PDB entry 4Z53 | X-ray diffraction, 3.26 A resolution | chains A and B of the 6 polymer chains in the assembly

== Chain A ==
Name: DNA topoisomerase 4 subunit B, DNA topoisomerase 4 subunit A
Source organism: Streptococcus pneumoniae serotype 4 (strain ATCC BAA-334 / TIGR4)
Notes: EC 5.99.1.3
UniProt: chimeric construct of Q59961, P72525: residues 404-995 from Q59961 (PARE_STRPN) positions 404-643 (offset varies); residues 1003-1484 from P72525 positions 3-484 (UniProt number = residue number - 1000)
Amino-acid sequence (742 residues; each row starts with the number of its first residue; note: 352 numbers in that range are skipped by the numbering (no residue carries them; nothing is unmodelled there)):
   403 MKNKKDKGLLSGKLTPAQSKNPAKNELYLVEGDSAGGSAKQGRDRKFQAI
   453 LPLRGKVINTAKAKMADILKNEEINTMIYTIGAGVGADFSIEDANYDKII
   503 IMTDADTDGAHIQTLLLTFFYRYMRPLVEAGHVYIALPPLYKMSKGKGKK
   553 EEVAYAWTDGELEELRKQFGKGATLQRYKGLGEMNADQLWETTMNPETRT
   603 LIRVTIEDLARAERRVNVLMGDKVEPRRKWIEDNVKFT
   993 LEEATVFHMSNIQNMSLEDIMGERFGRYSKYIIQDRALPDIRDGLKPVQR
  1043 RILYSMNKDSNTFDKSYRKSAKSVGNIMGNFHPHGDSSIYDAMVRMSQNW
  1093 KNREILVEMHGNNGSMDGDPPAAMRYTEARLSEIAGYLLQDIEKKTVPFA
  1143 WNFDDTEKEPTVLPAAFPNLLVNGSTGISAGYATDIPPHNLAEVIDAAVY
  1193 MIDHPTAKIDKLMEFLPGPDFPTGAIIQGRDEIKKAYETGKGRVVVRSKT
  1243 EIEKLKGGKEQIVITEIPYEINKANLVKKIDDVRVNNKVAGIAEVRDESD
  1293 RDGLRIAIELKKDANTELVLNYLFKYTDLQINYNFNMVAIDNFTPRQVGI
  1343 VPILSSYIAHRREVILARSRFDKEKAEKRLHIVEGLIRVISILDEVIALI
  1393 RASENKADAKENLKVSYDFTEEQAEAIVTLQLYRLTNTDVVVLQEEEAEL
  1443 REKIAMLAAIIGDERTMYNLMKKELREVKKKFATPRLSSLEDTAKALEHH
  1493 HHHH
Unresolved in the structure: 403-414, 545-555, 570-576, 993-1002, 1485-1496
Differences from the reference sequence: expression tag (403, 1485-1496); engineered mutation I460 (Val in Q59961), T1257 (Ile257 in P72525); linker (996-1002)
Bound ions: Mg2+: D506, D508
Residues lining bound ligands: Trovafloxacin (TR6): G434, D435, L455, R456, G457, S1079
Curated features (UniProtKB/Swiss-Prot):
  - binding site (Mg(2+)): E433, D506, D508
  - site: K458 (Interaction with DNA), N461 (Interaction with DNA), H513 (Interaction with DNA), R629 (Interaction with DNA), K1038 (Interaction with DNA), H1074 (Interaction with DNA), H1076 (Interaction with DNA), R1087 (Interaction with DNA), K1093 (Interaction with DNA), R1117 (Transition state stabilizer)
  - active site: Y1118 (O-(5'-phospho-DNA)-tyrosine intermediate)

== Chain B ==
Name: DNA topoisomerase 4 subunit B, DNA topoisomerase 4 subunit A
Source organism: Streptococcus pneumoniae serotype 4 (strain ATCC BAA-334 / TIGR4)
Notes: EC 5.99.1.3
UniProt: chimeric construct of Q59961, P72525: residues 404-643 from Q59961 (PARE_STRPN) positions 404-643 (same numbers); residues 1003-1484 from P72525 positions 3-484 (UniProt number = residue number - 1000)
Amino-acid sequence (742 residues; each row starts with the number of its first residue; note: 352 numbers in that range are skipped by the numbering (no residue carries them; nothing is unmodelled there)):
   403 MKNKKDKGLLSGKLTPAQSKNPAKNELYLVEGDSAGGSAKQGRDRKFQAI
   453 LPLRGKVINTAKAKMADILKNEEINTMIYTIGAGVGADFSIEDANYDKII
   503 IMTDADTDGAHIQTLLLTFFYRYMRPLVEAGHVYIALPPLYKMSKGKGKK
   553 EEVAYAWTDGELEELRKQFGKGATLQRYKGLGEMNADQLWETTMNPETRT
   603 LIRVTIEDLARAERRVNVLMGDKVEPRRKWIEDNVKFTLEE
   996 ATVFHMSNIQNMSLEDIMGERFGRYSKYIIQDRALPDIRDGLKPVQRRIL
  1046 YSMNKDSNTFDKSYRKSAKSVGNIMGNFHPHGDSSIYDAMVRMSQNWKNR
  1096 EILVEMHGNNGSMDGDPPAAMRYTEARLSEIAGYLLQDIEKKTVPFAWNF
  1146 DDTEKEPTVLPAAFPNLLVNGSTGISAGYATDIPPHNLAEVIDAAVYMID
  1196 HPTAKIDKLMEFLPGPDFPTGAIIQGRDEIKKAYETGKGRVVVRSKTEIE
  1246 KLKGGKEQIVITEIPYEINKANLVKKIDDVRVNNKVAGIAEVRDESDRDG
  1296 LRIAIELKKDANTELVLNYLFKYTDLQINYNFNMVAIDNFTPRQVGIVPI
  1346 LSSYIAHRREVILARSRFDKEKAEKRLHIVEGLIRVISILDEVIALIRAS
  1396 ENKADAKENLKVSYDFTEEQAEAIVTLQLYRLTNTDVVVLQEEEAELREK
  1446 IAMLAAIIGDERTMYNLMKKELREVKKKFATPRLSSLEDTAKALEHHHHH
  1496 H
Unresolved in the structure: 403-414, 546-555, 571-576, 996-1002, 1485-1496
Differences from the reference sequence: expression tag (403, 1485-1496); engineered mutation I460 (Val in Q59961), T1257 (Ile257 in P72525); linker (996-1002)
Bound ions: Mg2+: D506, D508
Residues lining bound ligands: Trovafloxacin (TR6): G434, D435, L455, R456, G457, E475, S1079
Curated features (UniProtKB/Swiss-Prot):
  - binding site (Mg(2+)): E433, D506, D508
  - site: K458 (Interaction with DNA), N461 (Interaction with DNA), H513 (Interaction with DNA), R629 (Interaction with DNA), K1038 (Interaction with DNA), H1074 (Interaction with DNA), H1076 (Interaction with DNA), R1087 (Interaction with DNA), K1093 (Interaction with DNA), R1117 (Transition state stabilizer)
  - active site: Y1118 (O-(5'-phospho-DNA)-tyrosine intermediate)

== Chain A / chain B interface ==
Residue-residue contacts (91):
  Q420(A) - R1288(B)
  Q420(A) - D1289(B)
  S436(A) - N1104(B)  hydrogen bond (backbone-side chain)
  S436(A) - A1114(B)
  S436(A) - Y1118(B)
  G439(A) - N1104(B)
  S440(A) - N1104(B)
  G444(A) - R1293(B)  hydrogen bond (backbone-side chain)
  R445(A) - R1293(B)  hydrogen bond (backbone-side chain)
  R447(A) - D1289(B)  salt bridge
  R447(A) - S1291(B)  hydrogen bond (side chain-backbone)
  Q578(A) - E1120(B)
  G584(A) - G1103(B)
  G584(A) - N1104(B)
  N587(A) - H1102(B)  hydrogen bond
  N587(A) - G1103(B)  hydrogen bond (side chain-backbone)
  W592(A) - R1293(B)
  A1063(A) - G1067(B)
  A1063(A) - M1070(B)  hydrophobic
  K1064(A) - G1067(B)
  K1064(A) - N1068(B)
  K1064(A) - N1072(B)  hydrogen bond
  G1067(A) - A1063(B)
  G1067(A) - K1064(B)
  N1068(A) - K1064(B)
  N1068(A) - N1068(B)
  M1070(A) - A1063(B)  hydrophobic
  N1072(A) - K1064(B)  hydrogen bond
  G1077(A) - R1117(B)
  D1078(A) - R1117(B)  salt bridge
  S1079(A) - R1117(B)
  H1102(A) - N587(B)
  G1103(A) - M586(B)
  G1103(A) - N587(B)  hydrogen bond (backbone-side chain)
  N1104(A) - S436(B)  hydrogen bond (side chain-backbone)
  N1104(A) - S440(B)
  N1104(A) - Q443(B)  hydrogen bond
  G1106(A) - Q443(B)
  S1107(A) - Q443(B)
  D1111(A) - Q443(B)  hydrogen bond
  A1114(A) - S436(B)
  A1115(A) - S436(B)
  M1116(A) - M1116(B)  hydrophobic
  R1117(A) - G1077(B)
  R1117(A) - D1078(B)  salt bridge
  R1117(A) - S1079(B)  hydrogen bond
  Y1118(A) - S436(B)
  Y1118(A) - G584(B)
  E1120(A) - Q578(B)  hydrogen bond
  D1289(A) - R447(B)  hydrogen bond (backbone-side chain)
  S1291(A) - R447(B)  hydrogen bond (backbone-side chain)
  R1293(A) - G444(B)  hydrogen bond (side chain-backbone)
  R1293(A) - R445(B)
  R1293(A) - D589(B)
  R1293(A) - W592(B)
  L1385(A) - R1393(B)
  D1386(A) - R1393(B)  salt bridge
  I1389(A) - I1389(B)  hydrophobic
  I1392(A) - L1424(B)  hydrophobic
  I1392(A) - T1428(B)
  R1393(A) - L1385(B)
  R1393(A) - D1386(B)  salt bridge
  R1393(A) - L1427(B)
  S1395(A) - T1428(B)
  E1396(A) - T1428(B)
  N1397(A) - T1428(B)
  K1398(A) - Y1425(B)
  K1398(A) - T1428(B)
  I1419(A) - L1424(B)
  V1420(A) - L1424(B)
  V1420(A) - Y1425(B)  hydrogen bond (backbone-backbone)
  T1421(A) - Q1423(B)
  L1422(A) - L1422(B)
  L1422(A) - Q1423(B)
  L1422(A) - L1424(B)  hydrogen bond (backbone-backbone)
  Q1423(A) - T1421(B)
  Q1423(A) - L1422(B)
  L1424(A) - I1392(B)
  L1424(A) - I1419(B)
  L1424(A) - V1420(B)  hydrogen bond (backbone-backbone)
  L1424(A) - L1422(B)  hydrogen bond (backbone-backbone)
  L1424(A) - L1424(B)  hydrophobic
  Y1425(A) - K1398(B)
  Y1425(A) - V1420(B)  hydrogen bond (backbone-backbone)
  L1427(A) - R1393(B)
  L1427(A) - L1424(B)  hydrophobic
  T1428(A) - I1392(B)
  T1428(A) - S1395(B)
  T1428(A) - E1396(B)
  T1428(A) - N1397(B)
  T1430(A) - R1393(B)
Also at the interface, not in a pair above, chain A (63 interface residues in all): Q443, E585, M586, A588, D589, K1061, G1071, M1101, E1290
Also at the interface, not in a pair above, chain B (58 interface residues in all): G439, E585, K1061, G1071, M1101, E1290, A1401

== Summary ==
63 residues of chain A face 58 of chain B across their interface; the contacts include 22 hydrogen bonds and 5
salt bridges. Among the polar pairs are R447(A)-D1289(B), D1078(A)-R1117(B) and D1386(A)-R1393(B). Ligands of
chain A: Trovafloxacin. Chain B binds Trovafloxacin.
Both chains are DNA topoisomerase 4 subunit B, DNA topoisomerase 4 subunit A (Streptococcus pneumoniae
serotype 4 (strain ATCC BAA-334 / TIGR4)). Entry 4Z53 (Quinolone(Trovafloxacin)-DNA cleavage complex of
topoisomerase IV from S. pneumoniae) was determined by X-ray diffraction.
